Entry 3QBV (X-ray diffraction, 2.65 A resolution); this record covers chains A and B.

[Chain A]
Name: Cell division control protein 42 homolog
Source organism: Homo sapiens
UniProt: P60953 (CDC42_HUMAN); numbering as in UniProt (aligned over 1-178)
Chain sequence (178 residues; numbered 1 to 178; the number before each row is that of its first residue):
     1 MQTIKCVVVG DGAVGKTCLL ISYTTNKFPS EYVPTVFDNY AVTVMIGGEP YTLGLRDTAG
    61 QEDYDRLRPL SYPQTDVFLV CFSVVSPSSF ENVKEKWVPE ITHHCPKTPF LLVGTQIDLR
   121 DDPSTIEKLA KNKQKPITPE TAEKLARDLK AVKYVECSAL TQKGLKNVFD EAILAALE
Disordered / not traced: 30
Sequence notes: engineered mutation R56 (Phe in P60953); variant K163 (Arg in P60953)
Residues lining bound ligands: GDP (guanosine-5'-diphosphate): D11, G12, A13, V14, G15, K16, T17, C18, V33, A59, E62, Q116, D118, L119, S158, A159, L160
Curated features (UniProtKB/Swiss-Prot):
  - motif: Y32 to Y40 (Effector region)
  - binding site (GTP): G10 to T17, D57 to Q61, T115 to D118
  - modified residue: Y32 (Microbial infection: O-AMP-tyrosine), T35 (Microbial infection: O-AMP-threonine), Y64 (Phosphotyrosine)
  - glycosylation: Y32 (Microbial infection: O-linked (GlcNAc) tyrosine), T35 (Microbial infection: O-alpha-linked (GlcNAc) threonine)
  - natural variant: Y64 (Y64C: In TKS)
  - mutagenesis: G12 (G12V: Constitutively active. Interacts with PARD6 proteins. Does not inhibit filopodia formation. No effect on NR3C2 transcriptional activity), T17 (T17N: Constitutively inactive. Does not interact with PARD6 proteins. Inhibits filopodia formation. No effect on NR3C2 transcriptional activity), Y32 (Y32F: Abolishes AMPylation by Haemophilus IbpA), Q61 (Q61L: Constitutively active. Interacts with PARD6 proteins)
Reported in the primary citation:
  - conformationally variable residues (side-chain flip): N39, Y40
  - mutagenesis - F56R: decreased binding to ITSN (from molecular simulation)

[Chain B]
Name: Intersectin-1
Source organism: Homo sapiens
Notes: fragment: dh and ph domains
UniProt: Q15811 (ITSN1_HUMAN); residue numbers follow UniProt; this construct covers 1229-1579
Chain sequence (351 residues; row label = number of the first residue in the row):
  1229 DMLTPTERKR QGYIHELIVT EENYVNDLQL VTEIFQKPLM ESELLTEKEV AMIFVNWKEL
  1289 IMCNIKLLKA LRVRKKMSGE KMPVKMIGDI LSAQLPHMQP YIRFCSRQLN GAALIQQKTD
  1349 EAPDFKEFVK RLAMDPRCKG MPLSEFILKP MQRVTRYPLI IKNILENTPE NHPDHSHLKH
  1409 ALEKAEELCS QVNEGVREKE NSDRLEWIQA HVQCEGLSEQ LVFNSVTNCL GPRKFLHSGK
  1469 LYKAKSNKEL YGFLFNDFLL LTQITKPLGS SGTDKVFSPK SNLQYKMYKT PIFLNEVLVK
  1529 LPTDPSGDEP IFHISHIDRV YTLRAESINE RTAWVQKIKA ASELYIETEK K
Disordered / not traced: 1445-1447, 1475-1476, 1495-1504, 1514-1519, 1529-1531, 1533-1538, 1544-1545, 1550-1560, 1579
Sequence notes: engineered mutation E1373 (Ser in Q15811)
Curated features (UniProtKB/Swiss-Prot):
  - mutagenesis: M1369 (M1369L: Decreases specificity for CDC42; when associated with I-1376), L1376 (L1376I: Decreases specificity for CDC42; when associated with L-1369)
Reported in the primary citation:
  - mutagenesis - S1373E/Q1380E: abolished catalytic activity on orthoCdc42
  - mutagenesis - M1369L/S1373E: unchanged catalytic activity on orthoCdc42
  - mutagenesis - S1373E: decreased binding to Cdc42 (from molecular simulation)

[Interface between chain A and chain B]
Residue-residue contacts (37):
  K5(A) - E1373(B)  salt bridge
  E31(A) - K1237(B)  hydrogen bond (backbone-side chain)
  V33(A) - Y1241(B)  hydrogen bond (backbone-side chain)
  P34(A) - E1244(B)
  T35(A) - E1244(B)  hydrogen bond (backbone-side chain)
  V36(A) - E1244(B)
  Y40(A) - G1368(B)
  Y40(A) - M1369(B)  hydrophobic
  Y40(A) - P1370(B)
  Y40(A) - E1373(B)
  A41(A) - K1367(B)
  R56(A) - E1373(B)  salt bridge
  R56(A) - L1376(B)
  A59(A) - L1387(B)
  G60(A) - T1383(B)
  G60(A) - L1387(B)
  Q61(A) - M1379(B)
  Y64(A) - E1414(B)
  Y64(A) - C1417(B)
  Y64(A) - S1418(B)
  Y64(A) - N1421(B)
  D65(A) - N1421(B)  hydrogen bond
  D65(A) - R1425(B)  salt bridge
  R66(A) - N1421(B)  hydrogen bond (backbone-side chain)
  R66(A) - V1424(B)
  R66(A) - R1425(B)
  L67(A) - M1379(B)
  L67(A) - T1383(B)
  L67(A) - V1420(B)  hydrophobic
  L67(A) - N1421(B)  hydrogen bond (backbone-side chain)
  L67(A) - V1424(B)  hydrophobic
  L70(A) - C1333(B)
  L70(A) - Q1336(B)
  L70(A) - L1337(B)  hydrophobic
  L70(A) - L1376(B)
  S71(A) - M1379(B)
  Q74(A) - Q1344(B)  hydrogen bond
Other interface residues (no listed pair), chain A (22 interface residues in all): Y32, D38, D57
Other interface residues (no listed pair), chain B (28 interface residues in all): T1248, S1372, Q1380, I1388, N1391
Interface features reported in the paper:
  - residue pairs: R56(A)-E1373(B) (salt bridge)

[Summary]
22 residues of chain A face 28 of chain B across their interface, with 7 hydrogen bonds and 3 salt bridges.
Among the polar pairs are K5(A)-E1373(B), R56(A)-E1373(B) and D65(A)-R1425(B). The paper describes a salt
bridge between R56(A) and E1373(B). From the paper: F56R of chain A reduces binding to ITSN; conformational
variability at N39(A) and Y40(A); 4 substitutions were tested in all.
Chain A is Cell division control protein 42 homolog and chain B is Intersectin-1, both from Homo sapiens; the
structure, Structure of designed orthogonal interaction between CDC42 and nucleotide exchange domains of
intersectin, was determined by X-ray diffraction.
